PDB entry 7CCZ | X-ray diffraction, 1.79 A resolution | chain A

Chain A:
Name: Porphobilinogen deaminase
From: Homo sapiens
Notes: EC 2.5.1.61
UniProtKB: P08397 (HEM3_HUMAN); numbering as in UniProt (aligned over 1-361)
Amino-acid sequence (361 residues; numbered 1 to 361; the number before each row is that of its first residue):
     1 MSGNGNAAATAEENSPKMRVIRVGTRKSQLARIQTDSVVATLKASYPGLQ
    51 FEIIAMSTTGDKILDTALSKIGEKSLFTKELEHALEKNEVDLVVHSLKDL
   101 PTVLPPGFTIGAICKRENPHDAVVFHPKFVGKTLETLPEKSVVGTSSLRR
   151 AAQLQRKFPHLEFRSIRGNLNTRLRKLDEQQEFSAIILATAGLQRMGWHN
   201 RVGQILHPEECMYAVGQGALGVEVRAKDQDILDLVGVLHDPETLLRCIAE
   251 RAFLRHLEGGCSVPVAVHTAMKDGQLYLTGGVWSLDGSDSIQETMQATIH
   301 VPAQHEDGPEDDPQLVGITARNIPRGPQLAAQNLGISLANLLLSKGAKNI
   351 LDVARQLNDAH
Unresolved in the structure: 1-18, 57-73, 359-361
Covalently attached groups: compound 7J8 linked to C261
Residues lining bound ligands: 7J8 (3-[4-(2-hydroxy-2-oxoethyl)-5-[[4-(2-hydroxy-2-oxoethyl)-5-[[4-(2-hydroxy-2-oxoethyl)-5-[[4-(2-hydroxy-2-oxoethyl)-3-(3-hydroxy-3-oxopropyl)-5-methyl-1H-pyrrol-2-yl]methyl]-3-(3-hydroxy-3-oxopropyl)-1H-pyrrol-2-yl]methyl]-3-(3-hydroxy-3-oxopropyl)-1H-pyrrol-2-yl]methyl]-1H-pyrrol-3-yl]propanoic acid): L30, Q34, S96, K98, D99, L100, P101, T102, S146, S147, R149, R150, R173, L188, A189, G192, R195, A214, V215, Q217, G218, L254, G260, S262
From the paper describing this entry:
  - conformationally variable residues (loop rearrangement): C261
  - binding site for 7J8: S96, K98, D99, T102, S146, S147, R149, R150, R173, A189, R195, G218, S262
  - mutagenesis - R26A: abolished catalytic activity (citing earlier work)
  - disease-associated variants - R26C, R26H, S28N, S96F, D99G, D99H: decreased catalytic activity (citing earlier work)
  - disease-associated variants - D99N: abolished catalytic activity (citing earlier work)
  - catalytic residues: Q34, D99 (proposed by the authors, not directly observed)

Summary:
Compound 7J8 is covalently linked to C261. The paper reports catalytic residues Q34 and D99; R26C, R26H and
S28N, among others, reduce catalytic activity; 8 substitutions were tested in all.
Chain A is Porphobilinogen deaminase (Homo sapiens); the structure, Crystal structure of the ES2 intermediate
form of human hydroxymethylbilane synthase, was determined by X-ray diffraction, deposited together with 7CCX,
7CCY and 7CD0.
